PDB entry 2BKS | X-ray diffraction, 2.20 A resolution | chain A

[Chain A]
Protein: Renin
Organism: Homo sapiens
Notes: EC 3.4.23.15
UniProtKB: P00797 (RENI_HUMAN); the construct has insertions or renumbered stretches relative to UniProt, so the offset changes along the chain: -4 to 163 = UniProt 67-234; 165-333 = UniProt 238-406
Sequence (340 residues; numbered -4 to 333 plus 3 insertion-coded residues; 1 number in that range is skipped by the numbering (no residue carries it; nothing is unmodelled there); the number before each row is that of its first residue; a row labelled like 163A-163C holds insertion residues (163A, then the next letters in order); numbers below 1 keep their minus sign (Leu-4 is residue -4)):
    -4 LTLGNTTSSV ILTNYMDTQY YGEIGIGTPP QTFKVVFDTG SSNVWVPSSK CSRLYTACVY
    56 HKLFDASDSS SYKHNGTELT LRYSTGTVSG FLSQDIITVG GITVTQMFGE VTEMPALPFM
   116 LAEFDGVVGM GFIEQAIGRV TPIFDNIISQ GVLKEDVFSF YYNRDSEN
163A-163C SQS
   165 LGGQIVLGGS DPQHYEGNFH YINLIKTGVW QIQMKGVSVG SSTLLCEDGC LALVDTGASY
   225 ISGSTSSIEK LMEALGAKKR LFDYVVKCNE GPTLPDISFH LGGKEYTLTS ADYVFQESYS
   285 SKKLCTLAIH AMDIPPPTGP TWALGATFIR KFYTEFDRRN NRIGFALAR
Disordered / not traced: -4 to 2, 163A-163C
Cystine bridges: Cys46-Cys53, Cys210-Cys214, Cys252-Cys289
Swiss-Prot annotation at these positions:
  - active site: Asp33, Asp219
  - glycosylation (N-linked (GlcNAc...) asparagine): Asn0, Asn70

[Summary]
From UniProt: active-site residues Asp33 and Asp219.
Chain A is Renin (Homo sapiens); the structure, crystal structure of Renin-PF00074777 complex, was determined
by X-ray diffraction together with 2BKT from the same study.
